PDB entry 9E7U | electron microscopy, 3.50 A resolution | chains C and B of the 3 polymer chains in the assembly

Chain C:
Molecule: Ubiquitin-like protein SMT3, CCR4-NOT transcription complex subunit 8
Organism: Homo sapiens
Notes: EC 3.1.13.4
UniProtKB: chimeric construct of Q12306, Q9UFF9: residues -111 to -17 from Q12306 (SMT3_YEAST) positions 1-95 (UniProt number = residue number + 112); residues 1-292 from Q9UFF9 positions 1-292 (same numbers)
Sequence (418 residues; each row starts with the number of its first residue; numbers below 1 keep their minus sign (Met-125 is residue -125)):
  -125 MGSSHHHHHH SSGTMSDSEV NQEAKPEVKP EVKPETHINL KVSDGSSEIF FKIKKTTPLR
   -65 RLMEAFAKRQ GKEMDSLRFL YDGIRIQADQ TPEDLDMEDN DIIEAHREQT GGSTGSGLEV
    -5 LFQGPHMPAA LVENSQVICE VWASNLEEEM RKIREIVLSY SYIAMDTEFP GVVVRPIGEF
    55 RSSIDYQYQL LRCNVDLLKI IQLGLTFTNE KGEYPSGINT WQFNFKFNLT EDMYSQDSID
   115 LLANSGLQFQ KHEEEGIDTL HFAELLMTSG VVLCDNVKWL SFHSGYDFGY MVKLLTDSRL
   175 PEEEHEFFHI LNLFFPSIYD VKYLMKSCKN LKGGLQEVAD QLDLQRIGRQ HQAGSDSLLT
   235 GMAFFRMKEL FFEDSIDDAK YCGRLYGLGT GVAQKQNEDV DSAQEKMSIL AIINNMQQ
Not modelled in the structure: -125 to 5, 264-292
Sequence notes: expression tag (-125 to -112); linker (-16 to 0)
UniProt features mapped onto this chain:
  - modified residue: Ser-110 (N-acetylserine), Ser-108 (Phosphoserine)
  - binding site (a divalent metal cation): Asp40, Glu42, Asp161, Asp230

Chain B:
Molecule: CCR4-NOT transcription complex subunit 1
Organism: Homo sapiens
UniProtKB: A5YKK6 (CNOT1_HUMAN); residues 1093-1317 here = UniProt positions 1093-1317
Sequence (254 residues; row label = number of the first residue in the row):
  1064 MGSSHHHHHH SSGTGSGLEV LFQGPHMLEE NIQEKIAFIF NNLSQSNMTQ KVEELKETVK
  1124 EEFMPWVSQY LVMKRVSIEP NFHSLYSNFL DTLKNPEFNK MVLNETYRNI KVLLTSDKAA
  1184 ANFSDRSLLK NLGHWLGMIT LAKNKPILHT DLDVKSLLLE AYVKGQQELL YVVPFVAKVL
  1244 ESSIRSVVFR PPNPWTMAIM NVLAELHQEH DLKLNLKFEI EVLCKNLALD INELKPGNLL
  1304 KDKDRLKNLD EQLS
Not modelled in the structure: 1064-1092
Sequence notes: expression tag (1064-1092)

How chain C and chain B interact:
Contacting residue pairs (23; chain C residue first):
  Arg28(C) with His1212(B)
  Leu134(C) with Pro1257(B)
  Ala137(C) with Pro1257(B), hydrophobic
  Glu138(C) with Lys1218(B); Ala1261(B)
  Met141(C) with Pro1209(B); Asn1256(B), hydrogen bond
  Thr142(C) with Ile1210(B); His1212(B); Trp1258(B)
  Gly144(C) with Leu1211(B)
  Leu147(C) with Asn1207(B); Pro1209(B); Val1251(B), hydrophobic
  Leu168(C) with Pro1257(B)
  Leu169(C) with Asn1256(B); Pro1257(B)
  Thr170(C) with Pro1255(B)
  Asp171(C) with Pro1255(B)
  Ile184(C) with Val1250(B)
  Leu187(C) with Asn1207(B); Val1250(B), hydrophobic; Val1251(B), hydrophobic
Other interface residues (no listed pair), chain C (19 interface residues in all): Glu21, Ser143, Val146, His183, Phe188
Other interface residues (no listed pair), chain B (16 interface residues in all): Thr1213, Phe1252, Arg1308

In short:
19 residues of chain C and 16 residues of chain B are in contact; the contacts include 1 hydrogen bond. The
hydrogen-bonded pair is Met141(C)-Asn1256(B). From UniProt: 4 divalent metal cation-binding residues on chain
C.
Here chain C is Ubiquitin-like protein SMT3, CCR4-NOT transcription complex subunit 8 and chain B is CCR4-NOT
transcription complex subunit 1, both from Homo sapiens. Entry 9E7U (Cryo-EM structure of NOT1:NOT8:PieF) was
determined by electron microscopy, deposited together with 9E7T.
